6F41 - chains V and X of the 23 polymer chains in the assembly; structure by electron microscopy, 4.30 A resolution (low resolution: residue-level contacts below are approximate; hydrogen-bond / salt-bridge calls are withheld).

== Chain V ==
Protein: Transcription factor IIIB 70 kDa subunit
Source organism: Saccharomyces cerevisiae (strain ATCC 204508 / S288c)
Reference sequence: P29056 (TF3B_YEAST); numbering as in UniProt (aligned over 1-596)
Amino-acid sequence (596 residues; each row starts with the number of its first residue):
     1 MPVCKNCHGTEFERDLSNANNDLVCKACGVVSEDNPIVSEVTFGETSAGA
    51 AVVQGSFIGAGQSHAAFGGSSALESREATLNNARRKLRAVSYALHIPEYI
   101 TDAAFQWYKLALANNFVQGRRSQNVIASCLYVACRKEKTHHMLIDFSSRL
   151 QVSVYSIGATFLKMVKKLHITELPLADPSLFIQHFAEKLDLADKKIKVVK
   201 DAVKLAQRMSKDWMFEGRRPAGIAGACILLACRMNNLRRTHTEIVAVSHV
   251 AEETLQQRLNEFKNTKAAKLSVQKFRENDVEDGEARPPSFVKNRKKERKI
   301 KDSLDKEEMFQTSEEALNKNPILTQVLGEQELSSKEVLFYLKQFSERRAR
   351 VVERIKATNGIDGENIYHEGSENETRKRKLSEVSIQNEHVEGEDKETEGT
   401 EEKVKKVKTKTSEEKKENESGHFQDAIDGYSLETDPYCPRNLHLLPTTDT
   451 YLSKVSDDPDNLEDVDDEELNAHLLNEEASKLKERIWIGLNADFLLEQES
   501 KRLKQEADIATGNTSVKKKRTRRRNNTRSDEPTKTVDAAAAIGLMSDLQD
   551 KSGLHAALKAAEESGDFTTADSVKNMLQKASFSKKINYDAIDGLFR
Unresolved in the structure: 1, 41-72, 298-437, 511-596
Metal / ion sites: Zn2+: Cys4, Cys7, Cys25, Cys28

== Chain X ==
Molecule: Non-Template DNA
Sequence (81 nucleotides; numbered 1 to 81; the number before each row is that of its first residue):
     1 CGTCCACTATTTTCGGCTACTATAAATAAATGTTTTTTTCGCAGTCTATG
    51 CGGTTAACAGTAACCCTTCGTGGACATTTGG
Unresolved in the structure: 1-4, 45-59, 80-81

== How chain V and chain X interact ==
Contacting residue pairs (15; chain V residue first):
  Leu73(V) with DT37(X)
  Ser75(V) with DT36(X); DT37(X)
  Arg76(V) with DT36(X)
  Thr79(V) with DT35(X)
  Gln118(V) with DT34(X); DT35(X)
  Gly119(V) with DT33(X)
  Arg120(V) with DT34(X)
  Arg121(V) with DT33(X)
  Ser122(V) with DT34(X)
  Gln123(V) with DT34(X)
  Tyr155(V) with DT21(X); DA22(X)
  Leu162(V) with DA22(X)
Also at the interface, not in a pair above, chain V (14 interface residues in all): Tyr108, Val117
Also at the interface, not in a pair above, chain X (8 interface residues in all): DG32

== In short ==
Chain V and chain X form an interface of 14 and 8 residues respectively. Cys4(V), Cys7(V), Cys25(V) and
Cys28(V) form the Zn2+ site.
Chain V is Transcription factor IIIB 70 kDa subunit (Saccharomyces cerevisiae (strain ATCC 204508 / S288c))
and chain X is Non-Template DNA; the structure, RNA Polymerase III initially transcribing complex, was
determined by electron microscopy, deposited together with 6F40, 6F42 and 6F44.
